3WCV - chains A and G of the 8 polymer chains in the assembly; structure by X-ray diffraction, 2.60 A resolution.

Chain A:
Name: A1 globin chain of giant V2 hemoglobin
Organism: Lamellibrachia satsuma
Reference sequence: S0BBU7 (S0BBU7_LAMSA); residues 1-146 here correspond to UniProt positions 20-165 (UniProt number = residue number + 19)
Sequence (146 residues; each row starts with the number of its first residue):
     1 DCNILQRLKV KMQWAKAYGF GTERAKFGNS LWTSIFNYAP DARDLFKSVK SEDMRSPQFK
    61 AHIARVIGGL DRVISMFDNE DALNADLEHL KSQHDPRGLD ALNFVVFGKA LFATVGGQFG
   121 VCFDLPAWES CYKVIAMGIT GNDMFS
Disulfide bonds: Cys2-Cys131
Bound ions: heme Fe: His94 (together with oxygen molecule)
Ligand contacts:
  - heme (HEM): Leu45, Phe46, Ser48, Val49, His62, Arg65, Val66, Gly69, Leu70, Leu90, Gln93, His94, Arg97, Leu99, Asn103, Phe104, Phe107, Tyr132, Ile135, Ile139
  - oxygen molecule (OXY): Trp32, Phe46, His62, Val66, His94

Chain G:
Name: B2 globin chain of giant V2 hemoglobin
Organism: Lamellibrachia satsuma
Reference sequence: S0BCU7 (S0BCU7_LAMSA); residues 1-150 here correspond to UniProt positions 17-166 (UniProt number = residue number + 16)
Sequence (150 residues; numbered 1 to 150; the number before each row is that of its first residue):
     1 SSNSCTTEDR REMQLMWANV WSAQFTGRRL AIAQAVFKDL FAHVPDAVGL FDRVHGTEID
    61 SSEFKAHCIR VVNGLDSAIG LLSDPSTLNE QLSHLATQHQ ERAGVTKGGF SAIAQSFLRV
   121 MPQVASCFNP DAWSRCFNRI TNGMTEGLAE
Disulfide bonds: Cys5-Cys136
Bound ions: heme Fe: His99 (together with oxygen molecule)
Ligand contacts:
  - heme (HEM): Leu50, Phe51, Arg53, Val54, His67, Arg70, Val71, Gly74, Leu75, Leu95, Gln98, His99, Arg102, Val105, Gly109, Phe110, Ile113, Phe137, Thr141, Met144
  - heme / oxygen molecule: Phe37, Leu50, Phe51, Arg53, Val54, His67, Arg70, Val71, Gly74, Leu75, Leu95, Gln98, His99, Arg102, Val105, Gly109, Phe110, Ile113, Phe137, Thr141, Met144
  - oxygen molecule (OXY): Phe37, Phe51, His67, Val71, His99

Interface between chain A and chain G:
Residue-residue contacts (7):
  Thr33(A) - Phe128(G)
  Asn37(A) - Pro122(G)
  Asn37(A) - Phe128(G)  hydrogen bond (side chain-backbone)
  Arg43(A) - Pro130(G)
  Arg43(A) - Asp131(G)  salt bridge
  Glu52(A) - Asp131(G)
  Asp53(A) - Asp131(G)
Interface residues without a listed pair, chain A (6 interface residues in all): Met54
Interface residues without a listed pair, chain G (5 interface residues in all): Cys127

Overview:
6 residues of chain A and 5 residues of chain G are in contact, with 1 hydrogen bond and 1 salt bridge. Polar
contacts include Arg43(A)-Asp131(G) and Asn37(A)-Phe128(G). Bound to chain A: heme and oxygen molecule.
Chain A is A1 globin chain of giant V2 hemoglobin and chain G is B2 globin chain of giant V2 hemoglobin, both
from Lamellibrachia satsuma; the structure, The structure of a deoxygenated 400 kda hemoglobin provides a more
accurate description of the cooperative ..., was determined by X-ray diffraction, deposited together with
3WCT, 3WCU and 3WCW.
